2YFL - chains G and J of the 6 polymer chains in the assembly; structure by X-ray diffraction, 2.60 A resolution.

Chain G:
Name: Biphenyl dioxygenase subunit alpha
From: Burkholderia xenovorans
Notes: EC 1.14.12.18
UniProt: P37333 (BPHA_BURXL); residue numbers follow UniProt; this construct covers 1-459
Chain sequence (459 residues; each row starts with the number of its first residue):
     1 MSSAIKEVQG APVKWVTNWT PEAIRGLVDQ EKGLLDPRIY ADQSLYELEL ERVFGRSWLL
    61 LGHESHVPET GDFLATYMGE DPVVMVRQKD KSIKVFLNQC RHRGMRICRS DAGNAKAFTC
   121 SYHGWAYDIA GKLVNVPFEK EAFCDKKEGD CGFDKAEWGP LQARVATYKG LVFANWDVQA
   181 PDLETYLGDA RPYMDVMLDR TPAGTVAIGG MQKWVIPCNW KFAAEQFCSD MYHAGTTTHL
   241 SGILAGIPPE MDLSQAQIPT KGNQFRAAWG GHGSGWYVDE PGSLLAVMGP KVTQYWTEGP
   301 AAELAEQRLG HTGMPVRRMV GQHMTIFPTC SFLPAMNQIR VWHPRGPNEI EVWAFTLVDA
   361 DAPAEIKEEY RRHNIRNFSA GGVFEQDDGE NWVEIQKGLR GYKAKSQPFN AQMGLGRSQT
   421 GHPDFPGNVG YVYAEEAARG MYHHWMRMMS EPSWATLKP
Disordered / not traced: 1-17, 144-152
Construct notes: engineered mutation Ala335 (Thr in P37333), Met336 (Phe in P37333), Gln338 (Asn in P37333), Val341 (Ile in P37333), Phe409 (Leu in P37333)
Swiss-Prot annotation at these positions:
  - binding site ([2Fe-2S] cluster): Cys100, His102, Cys120, His123
  - binding site (Fe cation): His233, His239
Bound ions: 2Fe-2S cluster Fe: Cys100, His102, Cys120, His123; Fe2+: His233, His239, Asp388
Residues lining bound ligands: 2Fe-2S cluster (FES): Cys100, His102, Arg103, Gly104, Met105, Cys120, Tyr122, His123, Gly124, Trp125

Chain J:
Name: Biphenyl dioxygenase subunit beta
From: Burkholderia xenovorans
Notes: EC 1.14.12.18
UniProt: P37334 (BPHE_BURXL); residues 1-188 here = UniProt positions 1-188
Chain sequence (188 residues; each row starts with the number of its first residue):
     1 MTNPSPHFFK TFEWPSKAAG LELQNEIEQF YYREAQLLDH RAYEAWFALL DKDIHYFMPL
    61 RTNRMIREGE LEYSGDQDLA HFDETHETMY GRIRKVTSDV GWAENPPSRT RHLVSNVIVK
   121 ETATPDTFEV NSAFILYRNR LERQVDIFAG ERRDVLRRAD NNLGFSIAKR TILLDASTLL
   181 SNNLSMFF
Disordered / not traced: 1-8

How chain G and chain J interact:
Residue-residue contacts (12; chain G residue first):
  Tyr77(G) - Glu142(J)  hydrogen bond
  Arg106(G) - Glu142(J)  salt bridge
  Arg109(G) - Trp102(J)  hydrogen bond (side chain-backbone)
  Arg109(G) - Asn105(J)  hydrogen bond (side chain-backbone)
  Arg109(G) - Pro106(J)
  Arg109(G) - Arg140(J)
  Arg109(G) - Leu141(J)
  Ser121(G) - Trp102(J)
  Val215(G) - Arg143(J)
  Arg345(G) - Arg143(J)
  Glu349(G) - Arg143(J)  salt bridge
  Glu351(G) - Arg143(J)  salt bridge
Other interface residues (no listed pair), chain G (9 interface residues in all): Ser110

Overview:
Chain G and chain J form an interface of 9 and 7 residues respectively, with 3 hydrogen bonds and 3 salt
bridges. Polar contacts include Arg106(G)-Glu142(J), Glu349(G)-Arg143(J) and Glu351(G)-Arg143(J). Chain G
binds 2Fe-2S cluster.
Here chain G is Biphenyl dioxygenase subunit alpha and chain J is Biphenyl dioxygenase subunit beta, both from
Burkholderia xenovorans. Entry 2YFL (Crystal Structure of Biphenyl dioxygenase variant RR41 with 2-chloro
dibenzofuran) was determined by X-ray diffraction.
